Entry 8JN2 (electron microscopy, 4.10 A resolution (low resolution: residue-level contacts below are approximate; hydrogen-bond / salt-bridge calls are withheld)); this record covers chains D and F of the 8 polymer chains in the assembly.

# Chain D (and F)
Name: Membrane protein
Source organism: Dengue virus type 3
Notes: chain F of this document is another copy of the same molecule, construct and numbering; everything in this record applies to it too
UniProtKB: M1J7M3 (M1J7M3_9FLAV); residues 1-75 here correspond to UniProt positions 140-214 (UniProt number = residue number + 139)
Chain sequence (75 residues; each row starts with the number of its first residue):
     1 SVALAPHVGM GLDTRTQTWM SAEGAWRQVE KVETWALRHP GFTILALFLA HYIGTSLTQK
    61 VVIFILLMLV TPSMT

# How chain D and chain F interact
Contacting residue pairs - 32 pairs, chain D then chain F:
  Ser1(D) - Arg27(F)
  Ala3(D) - Val2(F)
  Ala3(D) - Ala3(F)
  Leu4(D) - Ala3(F)
  Leu4(D) - Leu4(F)
  Leu4(D) - Arg27(F)
  Leu4(D) - Lys31(F)
  Ala5(D) - Lys31(F)
  Pro6(D) - Thr75(F)
  Met10(D) - Arg38(F)
  Gln28(D) - Ser73(F)
  Gln28(D) - Met74(F)
  Gln28(D) - Thr75(F)
  Lys31(D) - Leu4(F)
  Arg38(D) - Met10(F)
  His39(D) - Met10(F)
  Gln59(D) - Gly54(F)
  Gln59(D) - Gln59(F)
  Val62(D) - Ile63(F)
  Ile63(D) - Ile63(F)
  Leu66(D) - Ile63(F)
  Leu66(D) - Leu66(F)
  Leu67(D) - Leu66(F)
  Val70(D) - Leu69(F)
  Val70(D) - Val70(F)
  Ser73(D) - Gln28(F)
  Ser73(D) - Ser73(F)
  Ser73(D) - Met74(F)
  Met74(D) - Gln28(F)
  Met74(D) - Ser73(F)
  Thr75(D) - Pro6(F)
  Thr75(D) - Val8(F)
Interface residues without a listed pair, chain D (24 interface residues in all): Val8, Arg27, Ile53, Thr55, Leu69
Interface residues without a listed pair, chain F (24 interface residues in all): Ala5, His39, Ile53, Val62, Leu67

# Overview
Chain D and chain F each contribute 24 residues to their interface.
Both chains are Membrane protein (Dengue virus type 3). Entry 8JN2 (Cryo-EM structure of dengue virus serotype
3 strain 863DK in complex with human antibody DENV-115 Fab ...) was determined by electron microscopy together
with 8JN1 and 8JN3 from the same study.
